PDB entry 1IBK | X-ray diffraction, 3.31 A resolution | chains A and T of the 22 polymer chains in the assembly

== Chain A ==
Molecule: 16S ribosomal RNA
Source organism: Thermus thermophilus
Sequence (1522 nucleotides; each row starts with the number of its first residue; note: 42 numbers in that range are skipped by the numbering (no residue carries them; nothing is unmodelled there); a row labelled like 190A-190L holds insertion residues (190A, then the next letters in order); numbering starts at 0):
     0 UUUGUUGGAG AGUUUGAUCC UGGCUCAGGG UGAACGCUGG CGGCGUGCCU AAGACAUGCA
    60 AGUCGUGCGG G
    73 CCGCGGGGUU UU
    88 ACUCCG
    95 UGGUC
   101 AGCGGCGGAC GGGUGAGUAA CGCGUGGGU
  129A G
   130 ACCUACCCGG AAGAGGGGGA CAACCCGGGG AAACUCGGGC UAAUCCCCCA UGUGGACCCG
   190 C
190A-190L CCCUUGGGGUGU
   191 GUCCAAAGGG CUUU
   216 GCCCGCUUCC GGAUGGGCCC GCGUCCCAUC AGCUAGUUGG UGGGGUAAUG GCCCACCAAG
   276 GCGACGACGG GUAGCCGGUC UGAGAGGAUG GCCGGCCACA GGGGCACUGA GACACGGGCC
   336 CCACUCCUAC GGGAGGCAGC AGUUAGGAAU CUUCCGCAAU GGGCGCAAGC CUGACGGAGC
   396 GACGCCGCUU GGAGGAAGAA GCCCUUCGGG GUGUAAACUC CUGAA
   442 CCCGGGACGA AACCCCCGAC GA
   474 GGGGACUGAC GGUACCGGG
   494 GUAAUAGCGC CGGCCAACUC CGUGCCAGCA GCCGCGGUAA UACGGAGGGC GCGAGCGUUA
   554 CCCGGAUUCA CUGGGCGUAA AGGGCGUGUA GGCGGCCUGG GGCGUCCCAU GUGAAAGACC
   614 ACGGCUCAAC CGUGGGGGAG CGUGGGAUAC GCUCAGGCUA GACGGUGGGA GAGGGUGGUG
   674 GAAUUCCCGG AGUAGCGGUG AAAUGCGCAG AUACCGGGAG GAACGCCGAU GGCGAAGGCA
   734 GCCACCUGGU CCACCCGUGA CGCUGAGGCG CGAAAGCGUG GGGAGCAAAC CGGAUUAGAU
   794 ACCCGGGUAG UCCACGCCCU AAACGAUGCG CGCUAGGUCU CUGGGUCU
   848 CCUGGGGGCC GAAGCUAACG CGUUAAGCGC GCCGCCUGGG GAGUACGGCC GCAAGGCUGA
   908 AACUCAAAGG AAUUGACGGG GGCCCGCACA AGCGGUGGAG CAUGUGGUUU AAUUCGAAGC
   968 AACGCGAAGA ACCUUACCAG GCCUUGACAU GCUAGG
 1003A G
  1004 AACCCGGGUG AAAGCCUGGG GUGCCCC
1030A-1030D GCGA
  1031 GGGGAGCCCU AGCACAGGUG CUGCAUGGCC GUCGUCAGCU CGUGCCGUGA GGUGUUGGGU
  1091 UAAGUCCCGC AACGAGCGCA ACCCCCGCCG UUAGUUGCCA GCGGUUCGGC CGGGCACUCU
  1151 AACGGGACUG CCCGCGAAA
  1171 GCGGGAGGAA GGAGGGGACG ACGUCUGGUC AGCAUGGCCC UUACGGCCUG GGCGACACAC
  1231 GUGCUACAAU GCCCACUACA AAGCGAUGCC ACCCGGCAAC GGGGAGCUAA UCGCAAAAAG
  1291 GUGGGCCCAG UUCGGAUUGG GGUCUGCAAC CCGACCCCAU GAAGCCGGAA UCGCUAGUAA
  1351 UCGCGGAUCA G
 1361A C
  1362 CAUGCCGCGG UGAAUACGUU CCCGGGCCUU GUACACACCG CCCGUCACGC CAUGGGAGCG
  1422 GGCUCUACCC GAAGUCGCCG GG
  1446 AGCCUACGGG
  1459 CAGGCGCCGA GGGUAGGGCC CGUGACUGGG GCGAAGUCGU AACAAGGUAG CUGUACCGGA
  1519 AGGUGCGGCU GGAUCACCUC CUUUCU
Disordered / not traced: 0-4, 1534-1544

== Chain T ==
Name: 30S ribosomal protein S20
Source organism: Thermus thermophilus
Chain sequence (106 residues; each row starts with the number of its first residue):
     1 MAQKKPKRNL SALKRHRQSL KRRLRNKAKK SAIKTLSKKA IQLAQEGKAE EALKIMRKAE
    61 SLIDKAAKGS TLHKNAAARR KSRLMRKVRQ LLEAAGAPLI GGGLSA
Disordered / not traced: 1-7

== How chain A and chain T interact ==
Pairs across the interface (94):
  G102(A) with Arg-17(T), salt bridge to the phosphate
  C103(A) with Lys-14(T), phosphate contact; Arg-17(T), salt bridge to the phosphate; Lys-21(T), phosphate contact
  G104(A) with Lys-14(T), hydrogen bond to the base; Gln-18(T), hydrogen bond to the phosphate; Lys-21(T), salt bridge to the phosphate
  G105(A) with Arg-22(T), salt bridge to the phosphate
  C106(A) with Arg-15(T), base contact
  G107(A) with Arg-15(T), hydrogen bond to the base
  G108(A) with Arg-15(T), base contact
  C132(A) with Lys-74(T), hydrogen bond to the phosphate; Asn-75(T), sugar contact
  U133(A) with Lys-74(T), salt bridge to the phosphate
  C175(A) with Arg-25(T), sugar contact
  C176(A) with Lys-29(T), salt bridge to the phosphate
  C177(A) with Lys-65(T), salt bridge to the phosphate
  C178(A) with Lys-65(T), salt bridge to the phosphate
  A185(A) with Glu-60(T), base contact; Ala-78(T), phosphate contact; Lys-81(T), hydrogen bond to the base
  C186(A) with Ala-78(T), sugar contact; Lys-81(T), sugar contact; Ser-82(T), hydrogen bond to the phosphate; Met-85(T), hydrogen bond to the sugar
  C187(A) with Ser-82(T), hydrogen bond to the phosphate; Met-85(T), sugar contact; Arg-86(T), phosphate contact; Arg-89(T), hydrogen bond to the sugar; Leu-104(T), base contact; Ser-105(T), hydrogen bond to the base
  C188(A) with Arg-86(T), salt bridge to the phosphate; Arg-89(T), hydrogen bond to the sugar; Ser-105(T), base contact; Ala-106(T), sugar contact
  U190L(A) with Ser-105(T), hydrogen bond to the base; Ala-106(T), hydrogen bond to the base
  G191(A) with Met-85(T), base contact; Gly-101(T), hydrogen bond to the sugar; Gly-102(T), hydrogen bond to the sugar; Gly-103(T), base contact; Leu-104(T), hydrogen bond to the base; Ser-105(T), base contact
  U192(A) with Arg-57(T), sugar contact; Glu-60(T), hydrogen bond to the sugar; Gly-102(T), sugar contact; Gly-103(T), hydrogen bond to the sugar
  C193(A) with Glu-60(T), sugar contact; Ser-61(T), hydrogen bond to the phosphate; Asp-64(T), hydrogen bond to the sugar
  C194(A) with Ser-61(T), hydrogen bond to the phosphate; Asp-64(T), sugar contact; Lys-65(T), phosphate contact; Lys-68(T), sugar contact
  A195(A) with Lys-65(T), phosphate contact; Lys-68(T), hydrogen bond to the sugar
  U222(A) with Lys-68(T), phosphate contact
  U223(A) with Lys-68(T), salt bridge to the phosphate
  G259(A) with Arg-83(T), salt bridge to the phosphate; Lys-87(T), salt bridge to the phosphate
  G260(A) with Arg-83(T), salt bridge to the phosphate
  U261(A) with Arg-79(T), salt bridge to the phosphate; Arg-83(T), hydrogen bond to the base
  A262(A) with Asn-75(T), hydrogen bond to the sugar; Arg-79(T), salt bridge to the phosphate
  A263(A) with Arg-79(T), salt bridge to the phosphate
  C322(A) with Arg-23(T), sugar contact
  U323(A) with Ser-19(T), sugar contact; Arg-22(T), phosphate contact; Arg-23(T), sugar contact; Asn-26(T), hydrogen bond to the phosphate
  G324(A) with Arg-22(T), salt bridge to the phosphate; Asn-26(T), hydrogen bond to the phosphate; Ser-70(T), hydrogen bond to the phosphate
  A325(A) with Ser-70(T), phosphate contact
  G332(A) with Leu-10(T), phosphate contact; His-16(T), sugar contact
  G333(A) with His-16(T), hydrogen bond to the sugar
  U1436(A) with Arg-23(T), salt bridge to the phosphate
  G1438(A) with Lys-34(T), salt bridge to the phosphate
  C1439(A) with Lys-38(T), phosphate contact
  G1453(A) with Leu-36(T), sugar contact; Lys-39(T), phosphate contact
  G1454(A) with Ala-32(T), phosphate contact; Leu-36(T), sugar contact; Lys-39(T), salt bridge to the phosphate
  G1455(A) with Ala-28(T), phosphate contact; Ser-31(T), phosphate contact; Ala-32(T), phosphate contact; Thr-35(T), hydrogen bond to the phosphate
  C1459(A) with Lys-27(T), phosphate contact; Ala-28(T), phosphate contact; Ser-31(T), phosphate contact
  A1460(A) with Lys-27(T), salt bridge to the phosphate
Interface residues without a listed pair, chain A (49 interface residues in all): A60, G61, C174, G258, C1437
Interface residues without a listed pair, chain T (50 interface residues in all): Ser-11, Leu-24, Ala-76, Arg-80

== In short ==
49 residues of chain A face 50 of chain T across their interface, with 29 hydrogen bonds and 21 salt bridges.
Polar contacts include G104(A)/Lys-14(T), G107(A)/Arg-15(T) and A185(A)/Lys-81(T).
Here chain A is 16S ribosomal RNA and chain T is 30S ribosomal protein S20, both from Thermus thermophilus.
Entry 1IBK (Structure of the thermus thermophilus 30S ribosomal subunit in complex with the antibiotic
paromomycin) was determined by X-ray diffraction together with 1IBL and 1IBM from the same study.
